Entry 6VO1 (electron microscopy, 3.88 A resolution); this record covers chains B and E of the 12 polymer chains in the assembly.

Chain B (and E):
Protein: Envelope glycoprotein gp41
From: Human immunodeficiency virus 1
Notes: chain E of this document is another copy of the same molecule, construct and numbering; everything in this record applies to it too
Reference sequence: Q2N0S6 (Q2N0S6_9HIV1); residues 512-664 here correspond to UniProt positions 509-661 (UniProt number = residue number - 3)
Sequence (153 residues; numbered 512 to 664; the number before each row is that of its first residue):
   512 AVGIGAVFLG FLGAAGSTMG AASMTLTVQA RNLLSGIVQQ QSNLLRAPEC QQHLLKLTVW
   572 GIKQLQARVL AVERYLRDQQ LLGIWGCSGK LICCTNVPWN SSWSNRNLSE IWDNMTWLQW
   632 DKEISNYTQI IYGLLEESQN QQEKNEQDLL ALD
Not modelled in the structure: 512-520, 547-558, 662-664
Construct notes: conflict Pro559 (Ile556 in Q2N0S6), Cys561 (Ala558 in Q2N0S6), Cys605 (Thr602 in Q2N0S6)
Disulfide bonds: Cys598-Cys604

Chain B / chain E interface:
Pairs across the interface (24):
  Val570(B) - Leu566(E)
  Ile573(B) - Leu566(E)  hydrophobic
  Ile573(B) - Ile573(E)  hydrophobic
  Ile573(B) - Leu576(E)  hydrophobic
  Lys574(B) - Leu566(E)
  Leu576(B) - Leu576(E)  hydrophobic
  Gln577(B) - Leu576(E)
  Val580(B) - Arg579(E)
  Glu584(B) - Arg579(E)  salt bridge
  Leu587(B) - Leu545(E)
  Leu587(B) - Val583(E)  hydrophobic
  Arg588(B) - Leu545(E)  hydrogen bond (side chain-backbone)
  Arg588(B) - Ser546(E)  hydrogen bond (side chain-backbone)
  Gln591(B) - Ala541(E)
  Gln591(B) - Leu545(E)
  Gln591(B) - Tyr586(E)  hydrogen bond
  Ile595(B) - Thr538(E)
  Asn651(B) - Thr538(E)  hydrogen bond
  Glu654(B) - Lys601(E)
  Glu654(B) - Leu602(E)  hydrogen bond (side chain-backbone)
  Glu654(B) - Ile603(E)
  Lys655(B) - Met535(E)
  Gln658(B) - Ile603(E)
  Gln658(B) - Cys605(E)
Other interface residues (no listed pair), chain B (20 interface residues in all): Leu581, Val583, Glu647, Gln650, Leu661
Other interface residues (no listed pair), chain E (21 interface residues in all): Arg542, Leu565, Thr569, Gly572, Val580, Leu587

In short:
20 residues of chain B face 21 of chain E across their interface; the contacts include 5 hydrogen bonds and 1
salt bridge. Polar contacts include Glu584(B)-Arg579(E), Arg588(B)-Leu545(E) and Arg588(B)-Ser546(E).
Both chains are Envelope glycoprotein gp41 (Human immunodeficiency virus 1). Entry 6VO1 (BG505 SOSIP.v5.2 in
complex with rhesus macaque Fab RM20J) was determined by electron microscopy together with 6VOR, 6VSR, 6VLR
and 6VN0 from the same study.
